8PN6 - chains A and B; structure by X-ray diffraction, 1.61 A resolution.

Chain A:
Molecule: Serine protease subunit NS2B
Source organism: Zika virus
UniProt: Q32ZE1 (POLG_ZIKV); residues 46-89 here correspond to UniProt positions 1414-1457 (UniProt number = residue number + 1368)
Amino-acid sequence (46 residues; numbered 44 to 89; the number before each row is that of its first residue):
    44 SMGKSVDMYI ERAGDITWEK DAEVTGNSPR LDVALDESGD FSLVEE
Disordered / not traced: 44-48, 88-89
Sequence notes: expression tag (44-45)

Chain B:
Molecule: Genome polyprotein
Source organism: Zika virus
UniProt: A0A142IX72 (A0A142IX72_ZIKV); residues 11-177 here correspond to UniProt positions 1507-1673 (UniProt number = residue number + 1496)
Amino-acid sequence (168 residues; each row starts with the number of its first residue):
    10 MKEVKKGETT DGVYRVMTRR LLGSTQVGVG VMQEGVFHTM WHVTKGAALR SGEGRLDPYW
    70 GDVKQDLVSY CGPWKLDAAW DGLSEVQLLA VPPGERAKNI QTLPGIFKTK DGDIGAVALD
   130 YPAGTSGSPI LDKCGRVIGL YGNGVVIKNG SYVSAITQGK REEETPVE
Disordered / not traced: 10-15, 172-177
Sequence notes: initiating methionine (10)

Interface between chain A and chain B:
Contacting residue pairs - 92 pairs, chain A then chain B:
  V49(A) - A57(B)
  V49(A) - L58(B)
  V49(A) - R59(B)  hydrogen bond (backbone-side chain)
  V49(A) - R64(B)
  D50(A) - T27(B)
  D50(A) - R29(B)
  M51(A) - M26(B)
  M51(A) - V52(B)
  M51(A) - T53(B)
  M51(A) - L58(B)
  M51(A) - R59(B)  hydrogen bond (backbone-backbone)
  Y52(A) - R24(B)
  Y52(A) - V25(B)
  Y52(A) - M26(B)  hydrogen bond (backbone-backbone)
  Y52(A) - R28(B)  hydrogen bond
  Y52(A) - S33(B)
  Y52(A) - R59(B)
  I53(A) - Y23(B)  hydrophobic
  I53(A) - R24(B)
  I53(A) - M41(B)  hydrophobic
  I53(A) - R59(B)  hydrogen bond (backbone-backbone)
  I53(A) - S60(B)
  I53(A) - L65(B)  hydrophobic
  E54(A) - Y23(B)
  E54(A) - R24(B)  hydrogen bond (backbone-backbone)
  E54(A) - M26(B)
  R55(A) - E17(B)
  R55(A) - T19(B)
  R55(A) - D20(B)  hydrogen bond (side chain-backbone)
  R55(A) - V22(B)
  R55(A) - Y23(B)
  A56(A) - V22(B)  hydrogen bond (backbone-backbone)
  A56(A) - V100(B)  hydrophobic
  G57(A) - G21(B)
  G57(A) - V22(B)  hydrogen bond (backbone-backbone)
  D58(A) - L98(B)
  I59(A) - G21(B)
  I59(A) - V22(B)
  I59(A) - V40(B)  hydrophobic
  I59(A) - L98(B)  hydrophobic
  I59(A) - L140(B)  hydrophobic
  I59(A) - G144(B)
  I59(A) - V146(B)  hydrophobic
  T60(A) - N108(B)  hydrogen bond (backbone-side chain)
  T60(A) - L140(B)
  W61(A) - E94(B)
  W61(A) - V95(B)
  W61(A) - Q96(B)
  W61(A) - Q110(B)
  W61(A) - L140(B)
  W61(A) - D141(B)
  W61(A) - K142(B)
  E62(A) - Q96(B)  hydrogen bond (backbone-side chain)
  E62(A) - N108(B)
  A65(A) - Q96(B)
  A65(A) - N108(B)
  E66(A) - I109(B)
  E66(A) - Q110(B)  hydrogen bond (backbone-backbone)
  V67(A) - Q110(B)
  T68(A) - I109(B)
  T68(A) - Q110(B)  hydrogen bond (backbone-backbone)
  T68(A) - T111(B)  hydrogen bond (backbone-side chain)
  T68(A) - L128(B)
  G69(A) - A127(B)
  N70(A) - L112(B)
  N70(A) - A127(B)
  S71(A) - L112(B)  hydrogen bond (side chain-backbone)
  S71(A) - P113(B)
  S71(A) - G114(B)
  P72(A) - G114(B)
  P72(A) - I115(B)  hydrogen bond (backbone-backbone)
  R73(A) - I115(B)
  L74(A) - I115(B)  hydrogen bond (backbone-backbone)
  L74(A) - F116(B)
  L74(A) - K117(B)  hydrogen bond (backbone-backbone)
  D75(A) - K117(B)
  V76(A) - F116(B)  hydrophobic
  V76(A) - K117(B)  hydrogen bond (backbone-backbone)
  V76(A) - T118(B)
  L78(A) - K73(B)
  D79(A) - K73(B)
  E80(A) - K73(B)
  S81(A) - V72(B)
  G82(A) - V72(B)
  G82(A) - K73(B)
  G82(A) - N152(B)  hydrogen bond (backbone-side chain)
  F84(A) - F116(B)  hydrophobic
  F84(A) - N152(B)
  F84(A) - G153(B)
  F84(A) - V154(B)
  F84(A) - A164(B)  hydrophobic
  L86(A) - V155(B)
Also at the interface, not in a pair above, chain A (34 interface residues in all): S85
Also at the interface, not in a pair above, chain B (59 interface residues in all): V36, F46, A106, I123, I156, V162

Overview:
Chain A and chain B form an interface of 34 and 59 residues respectively, with 20 hydrogen bonds. Polar
contacts include V49(A)-R59(B), Y52(A)-R28(B) and R55(A)-D20(B).
Chain A is Serine protease subunit NS2B and chain B is Genome polyprotein, both from Zika virus; the
structure, Crystal Structure of co-expressed NS2B-NS3 Protease from Zika Virus, was determined by X-ray
diffraction.
